7E59 - chain G; structure by X-ray diffraction, 3.00 A resolution.

# Chain G
Protein: Guanylate-binding protein 5
Source organism: Homo sapiens
Notes: EC 3.6.5.-
Reference sequence: Q96PP8 (GBP5_HUMAN); residues 1-486 here = UniProt positions 1-486
Chain sequence (487 residues; each row starts with the number of its first residue; numbering starts at 0):
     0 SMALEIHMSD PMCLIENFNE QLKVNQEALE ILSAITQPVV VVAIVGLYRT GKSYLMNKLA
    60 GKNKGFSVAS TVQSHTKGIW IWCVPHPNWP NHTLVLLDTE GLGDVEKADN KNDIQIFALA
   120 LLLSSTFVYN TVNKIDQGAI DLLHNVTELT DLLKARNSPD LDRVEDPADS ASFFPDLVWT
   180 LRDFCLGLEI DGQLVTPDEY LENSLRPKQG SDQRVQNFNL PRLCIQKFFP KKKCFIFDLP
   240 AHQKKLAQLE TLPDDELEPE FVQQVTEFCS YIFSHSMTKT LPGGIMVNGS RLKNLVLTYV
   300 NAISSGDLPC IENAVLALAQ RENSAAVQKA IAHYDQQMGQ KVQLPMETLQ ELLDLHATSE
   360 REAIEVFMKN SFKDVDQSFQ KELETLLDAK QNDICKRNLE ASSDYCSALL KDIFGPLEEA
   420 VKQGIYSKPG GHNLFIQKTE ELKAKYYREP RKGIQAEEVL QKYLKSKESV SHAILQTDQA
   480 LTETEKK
Not modelled in the structure: 0, 62-71, 101-106, 153-169, 184-191, 238-255, 428-429, 484-486
Sequence notes: expression tag (0); engineered mutation Ala356 (Arg in Q96PP8)
Curated features (UniProtKB/Swiss-Prot):
  - binding site (GTP): Gly45 to Ser52, Val67 to Ser69, Arg181, Asp182, Leu245
  - mutagenesis: Lys51 to Ser52 (Loss of GTPase activity. No effect on tetramerization. Does not affect ability to inhibit HIV-1 infectivity), Ser73 (S73A: Does not affect GTPase activity), Thr75 (T75S: Abolished GTPase activity, without affecting ability to inhibit HIV-1 infectivity), Gly137 to Leu141 (Promotes ubiquitination and degradation by S.flexneri IpaH9.8), Asp182 (D182N: Decreased nucleotide-binding, without affecting ability to inhibit HIV-1 infectivity), Glu417 to Lys421 (In MMMD mutant; abolished dimerization and ability to restrict HIV-1; when associated with 464-A--A-476), Lys464 to Thr476 (In MMMD mutant; abolished dimerization and ability to restrict HIV-1; when associated with 417-A--A-421)
What the authors report for this chain:
  - mutagenesis - R48A, K51A, S52A, T75A, D182A: decreased catalytic activity
  - mutagenesis - S73A: unchanged catalytic activity

# Summary
From UniProt: 14 GTP-binding residues and 28 mutagenesis sites. From the paper: R48A, K51A and S52A, among
others, reduce catalytic activity; S73A leaves catalytic activity unchanged; 6 substitutions were tested in
all.
Chain G is Guanylate-binding protein 5 (Homo sapiens); the structure, interferon-inducible anti-viral protein
truncated, was determined by X-ray diffraction (same publication as 7CKF and 7E58).
